PDB entry 8GQZ | X-ray diffraction, 1.42 A resolution | chains A and B

== Chain A (and B) ==
Molecule: Citrate synthase
Source organism: Saccharomyces cerevisiae
Notes: chain B of this document is another copy of the same molecule, construct and numbering; everything in this record applies to it too
UniProtKB: A0A6A5Q7J3 (A0A6A5Q7J3_YEASX); numbering as in UniProt (aligned over 1-479)
Amino-acid sequence (479 residues; numbered 1 to 479; the number before each row is that of its first residue):
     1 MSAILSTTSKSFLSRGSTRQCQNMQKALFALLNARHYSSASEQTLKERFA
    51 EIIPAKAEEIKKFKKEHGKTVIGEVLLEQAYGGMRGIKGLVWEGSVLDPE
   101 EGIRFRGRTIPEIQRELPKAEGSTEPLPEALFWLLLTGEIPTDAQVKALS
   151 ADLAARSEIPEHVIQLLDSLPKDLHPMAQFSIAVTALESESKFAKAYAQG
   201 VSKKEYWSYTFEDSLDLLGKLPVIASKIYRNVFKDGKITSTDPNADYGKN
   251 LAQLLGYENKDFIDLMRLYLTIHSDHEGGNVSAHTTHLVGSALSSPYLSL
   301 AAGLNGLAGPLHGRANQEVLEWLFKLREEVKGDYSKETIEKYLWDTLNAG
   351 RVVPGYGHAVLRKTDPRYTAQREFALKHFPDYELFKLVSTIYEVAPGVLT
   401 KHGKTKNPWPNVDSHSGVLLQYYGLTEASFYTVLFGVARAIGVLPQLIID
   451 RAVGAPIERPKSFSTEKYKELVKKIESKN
Disordered / not traced: 1-37, 479 (chain B: 1-41, 478-479)
Bound ions: Na+ near Asp173 (its only coordinating residue here)
From the paper describing this entry:
  - mutagenesis - D173A/S429A: abolished binding to Ucc1
  - mutagenesis - H312G: abolished catalytic activity

== Interface between chain A and chain B ==
Residue-residue contacts (227):
  Glu59(A) - Lys469(B)  salt bridge
  Ile60(A) - Tyr81(B)  hydrophobic
  Ile60(A) - Thr465(B)
  Phe63(A) - Leu77(B)  hydrophobic
  Phe63(A) - Tyr81(B)
  Phe63(A) - Tyr468(B)
  Phe63(A) - Lys469(B)
  Phe63(A) - Val472(B)  hydrophobic
  Lys64(A) - Tyr81(B)
  His67(A) - Leu77(B)
  His67(A) - Val472(B)
  His67(A) - Glu476(B)  salt bridge
  Gly68(A) - Leu76(B)
  Gly68(A) - Leu77(B)  hydrogen bond (backbone-backbone)
  Gly68(A) - Glu78(B)  hydrogen bond (backbone-backbone)
  Lys69(A) - Leu76(B)
  Lys69(A) - Glu78(B)  salt bridge
  Thr70(A) - Leu76(B)
  Thr70(A) - Leu77(B)  hydrogen bond (backbone-backbone)
  Thr70(A) - Ile475(B)
  Thr70(A) - Glu476(B)  hydrogen bond
  Val71(A) - Glu74(B)
  Val71(A) - Val75(B)
  Val71(A) - Leu76(B)  hydrophobic
  Val71(A) - Ile475(B)
  Ile72(A) - Val75(B)  hydrogen bond (backbone-backbone)
  Ile72(A) - Tyr468(B)  hydrophobic
  Ile72(A) - Leu471(B)  hydrophobic
  Ile72(A) - Ile475(B)  hydrophobic
  Gly73(A) - Glu74(B)
  Gly73(A) - Val75(B)  hydrogen bond (backbone-backbone)
  Glu74(A) - Val71(B)
  Glu74(A) - Gly73(B)
  Val75(A) - Val71(B)
  Val75(A) - Ile72(B)  hydrogen bond (backbone-backbone)
  Val75(A) - Gly73(B)  hydrogen bond (backbone-backbone)
  Val75(A) - Val75(B)  hydrophobic
  Val75(A) - Lys88(B)
  Leu76(A) - Gly68(B)
  Leu76(A) - Lys69(B)
  Leu76(A) - Thr70(B)
  Leu76(A) - Val71(B)  hydrophobic
  Leu77(A) - Phe63(B)  hydrophobic
  Leu77(A) - His67(B)
  Leu77(A) - Gly68(B)  hydrogen bond (backbone-backbone)
  Leu77(A) - Thr70(B)  hydrogen bond (backbone-backbone)
  Glu78(A) - Gly68(B)  hydrogen bond (backbone-backbone)
  Glu78(A) - Lys69(B)  salt bridge
  Ala80(A) - Lys88(B)
  Ala80(A) - Gly89(B)
  Ala80(A) - Val91(B)
  Tyr81(A) - Ile60(B)  hydrophobic
  Tyr81(A) - Phe63(B)
  Tyr81(A) - Lys64(B)
  Tyr81(A) - Val91(B)  hydrophobic
  Tyr81(A) - Pro456(B)
  Gly82(A) - Pro456(B)
  Gly83(A) - Pro456(B)
  Gly83(A) - Ile457(B)
  Gly83(A) - Glu458(B)
  Gly83(A) - Arg459(B)  hydrogen bond (backbone-backbone)
  Gly83(A) - Pro460(B)
  Met84(A) - Met84(B)  hydrophobic
  Met84(A) - Gly89(B)
  Met84(A) - Glu458(B)
  Met84(A) - Arg459(B)
  Met84(A) - Pro460(B)
  Arg85(A) - Arg459(B)
  Ile87(A) - Pro460(B)
  Ile87(A) - Lys461(B)  hydrogen bond (backbone-backbone)
  Lys88(A) - Val75(B)
  Lys88(A) - Ala80(B)
  Lys88(A) - Lys461(B)
  Lys88(A) - Phe463(B)
  Lys88(A) - Tyr468(B)
  Lys88(A) - Leu471(B)
  Gly89(A) - Ala80(B)
  Gly89(A) - Met84(B)
  Gly89(A) - Lys461(B)  hydrogen bond (backbone-backbone)
  Gly89(A) - Tyr468(B)
  Leu90(A) - Pro460(B)  hydrophobic
  Leu90(A) - Lys461(B)  hydrogen bond (backbone-backbone)
  Leu90(A) - Ser462(B)
  Leu90(A) - Phe463(B)  hydrogen bond (backbone-backbone)
  Leu90(A) - Tyr468(B)  hydrogen bond (backbone-side chain)
  Val91(A) - Ala80(B)
  Val91(A) - Tyr81(B)
  Val91(A) - Phe463(B)
  Val91(A) - Thr465(B)
  Val91(A) - Tyr468(B)  hydrophobic
  Trp92(A) - Ser462(B)
  Trp92(A) - Phe463(B)  hydrogen bond (backbone-backbone)
  Trp92(A) - Ser464(B)  hydrogen bond (backbone-backbone)
  Glu93(A) - Ser464(B)
  Glu93(A) - Thr465(B)  hydrogen bond
  Val96(A) - Ser464(B)
  His162(A) - Pro171(B)
  Leu166(A) - Leu166(B)  hydrophobic
  Pro171(A) - His162(B)
  Leu174(A) - Ala186(B)
  Leu174(A) - Ser189(B)
  Ala178(A) - Thr185(B)
  Ser181(A) - Thr185(B)
  Ile182(A) - Ile182(B)
  Ile182(A) - Thr185(B)
  Ile182(A) - Ala186(B)
  Thr185(A) - Ala178(B)
  Thr185(A) - Ser181(B)
  Thr185(A) - Ile182(B)
  Ala186(A) - Leu174(B)
  Ala186(A) - Ile182(B)
  Ser189(A) - Asp173(B)
  Ser189(A) - Leu174(B)
  Tyr197(A) - Pro310(B)  hydrophobic
  Glu277(A) - Lys461(B)  salt bridge
  Glu277(A) - Ser462(B)
  Gly278(A) - Ser462(B)  hydrogen bond (backbone-side chain)
  Gly279(A) - Arg459(B)
  Gly279(A) - Pro460(B)
  Val281(A) - Leu288(B)
  Val281(A) - Ile457(B)  hydrophobic
  Val281(A) - Glu458(B)
  His284(A) - Leu288(B)
  His284(A) - Glu458(B)  salt bridge
  His284(A) - Pro460(B)
  Thr285(A) - Leu288(B)
  Thr285(A) - Val289(B)
  Leu288(A) - Val281(B)
  Leu288(A) - His284(B)
  Leu288(A) - Thr285(B)
  Leu288(A) - Leu288(B)  hydrophobic
  Val289(A) - Thr285(B)
  Val289(A) - Asn305(B)
  Val289(A) - Gly306(B)
  Ser291(A) - Leu311(B)
  Ala292(A) - Gly306(B)
  Ala292(A) - Gly309(B)
  Ala292(A) - Pro310(B)
  Ala292(A) - Leu311(B)  hydrogen bond (backbone-backbone)
  Leu293(A) - Pro310(B)
  Leu293(A) - Leu311(B)  hydrophobic
  Ser294(A) - Asn305(B)  hydrogen bond (side chain-backbone)
  Ser294(A) - Ala308(B)
  Ser294(A) - Gly309(B)  hydrogen bond (side chain-backbone)
  Ser294(A) - Pro310(B)
  Leu298(A) - Asn305(B)  hydrogen bond (backbone-side chain)
  Leu298(A) - Ala308(B)  hydrophobic
  Ala301(A) - Asn305(B)
  Ala302(A) - Ala302(B)  hydrophobic
  Ala302(A) - Asn305(B)
  Asn305(A) - Thr185(B)
  Asn305(A) - Val289(B)
  Asn305(A) - Ser294(B)  hydrogen bond (backbone-side chain)
  Asn305(A) - Leu298(B)  hydrogen bond (side chain-backbone)
  Asn305(A) - Ala301(B)
  Asn305(A) - Ala302(B)
  Gly306(A) - Val289(B)
  Gly306(A) - Ala292(B)
  Ala308(A) - Ser294(B)
  Ala308(A) - Leu298(B)  hydrophobic
  Gly309(A) - Ala292(B)
  Gly309(A) - Ser294(B)  hydrogen bond (backbone-side chain)
  Pro310(A) - Tyr197(B)  hydrophobic
  Pro310(A) - Ala292(B)
  Pro310(A) - Leu293(B)
  Pro310(A) - Ser294(B)
  Leu311(A) - Ser291(B)
  Leu311(A) - Ala292(B)  hydrogen bond (backbone-backbone)
  Leu311(A) - Leu293(B)  hydrophobic
  Leu311(A) - Ile457(B)
  Pro456(A) - Tyr81(B)
  Pro456(A) - Gly82(B)
  Pro456(A) - Gly83(B)
  Ile457(A) - Gly83(B)
  Ile457(A) - Val281(B)  hydrophobic
  Ile457(A) - Leu311(B)
  Glu458(A) - Gly83(B)
  Glu458(A) - Met84(B)
  Glu458(A) - Gly279(B)
  Glu458(A) - Val281(B)
  Glu458(A) - His284(B)  salt bridge
  Arg459(A) - Gly83(B)  hydrogen bond (backbone-backbone)
  Arg459(A) - Met84(B)
  Arg459(A) - Arg85(B)
  Arg459(A) - Gly279(B)
  Pro460(A) - Gly83(B)
  Pro460(A) - Met84(B)
  Pro460(A) - Ile87(B)
  Pro460(A) - Leu90(B)  hydrophobic
  Pro460(A) - Gly279(B)
  Pro460(A) - His284(B)
  Lys461(A) - Ile87(B)  hydrogen bond (backbone-backbone)
  Lys461(A) - Lys88(B)
  Lys461(A) - Gly89(B)  hydrogen bond (backbone-backbone)
  Lys461(A) - Leu90(B)  hydrogen bond (backbone-backbone)
  Lys461(A) - Glu277(B)  salt bridge
  Ser462(A) - Leu90(B)
  Ser462(A) - Trp92(B)
  Ser462(A) - Glu277(B)
  Ser462(A) - Gly278(B)  hydrogen bond (side chain-backbone)
  Phe463(A) - Lys88(B)
  Phe463(A) - Leu90(B)  hydrogen bond (backbone-backbone)
  Phe463(A) - Val91(B)
  Phe463(A) - Trp92(B)  hydrogen bond (backbone-backbone)
  Ser464(A) - Trp92(B)  hydrogen bond (backbone-backbone)
  Ser464(A) - Glu93(B)
  Ser464(A) - Val96(B)
  Thr465(A) - Glu59(B)
  Thr465(A) - Ile60(B)
  Thr465(A) - Val91(B)
  Thr465(A) - Glu93(B)  hydrogen bond
  Tyr468(A) - Phe63(B)
  Tyr468(A) - Ile72(B)  hydrophobic
  Tyr468(A) - Lys88(B)
  Tyr468(A) - Gly89(B)
  Tyr468(A) - Leu90(B)  hydrogen bond (side chain-backbone)
  Tyr468(A) - Val91(B)  hydrophobic
  Lys469(A) - Glu59(B)  salt bridge
  Lys469(A) - Phe63(B)
  Leu471(A) - Lys88(B)
  Val472(A) - Phe63(B)  hydrophobic
  Val472(A) - His67(B)
  Ile475(A) - Thr70(B)
  Ile475(A) - Val71(B)
  Ile475(A) - Ile72(B)  hydrophobic
  Glu476(A) - His67(B)  salt bridge
  Glu476(A) - Thr70(B)  hydrogen bond
Also at the interface, not in a pair above, chain A (86 interface residues in all): Gln79, Gly86, Leu170, Asp173, Glu188, His312, Arg314, Lys467
Also at the interface, not in a pair above, chain B (85 interface residues in all): Gln79, Gly86, Leu170, Glu188, His312, Lys467

== Overview ==
Chain A and chain B form an interface of 86 and 85 residues respectively; the contacts include 40 hydrogen
bonds and 10 salt bridges. Among the polar pairs are Glu59(A)-Lys469(B), His67(A)-Glu476(B) and
Lys69(A)-Glu78(B). The paper reports that D173A/S429A of chain A abolish binding to Ucc1; H312G of chain A
abolishes catalytic activity.
Both chains are Citrate synthase (Saccharomyces cerevisiae). Entry 8GQZ (Crystal structure of mitochondrial
citrate synthase (Cit1) from Saccharomyces cerevisiae) was determined by X-ray diffraction, deposited together
with 8GR9, 8GRE and 8GRF.
